Entry 6XLN (electron microscopy, 2.80 A resolution); this record covers chains D and E of the 8 polymer chains in the assembly.

[Chain D]
Protein: DNA-directed RNA polymerase subunit beta'
From: Escherichia coli O157:H7
Notes: EC 2.7.7.6
UniProt: P0A8T8 (RPOC_ECO57); numbering as in UniProt (aligned over 1-1407)
Chain sequence (1407 residues; each row starts with the number of its first residue):
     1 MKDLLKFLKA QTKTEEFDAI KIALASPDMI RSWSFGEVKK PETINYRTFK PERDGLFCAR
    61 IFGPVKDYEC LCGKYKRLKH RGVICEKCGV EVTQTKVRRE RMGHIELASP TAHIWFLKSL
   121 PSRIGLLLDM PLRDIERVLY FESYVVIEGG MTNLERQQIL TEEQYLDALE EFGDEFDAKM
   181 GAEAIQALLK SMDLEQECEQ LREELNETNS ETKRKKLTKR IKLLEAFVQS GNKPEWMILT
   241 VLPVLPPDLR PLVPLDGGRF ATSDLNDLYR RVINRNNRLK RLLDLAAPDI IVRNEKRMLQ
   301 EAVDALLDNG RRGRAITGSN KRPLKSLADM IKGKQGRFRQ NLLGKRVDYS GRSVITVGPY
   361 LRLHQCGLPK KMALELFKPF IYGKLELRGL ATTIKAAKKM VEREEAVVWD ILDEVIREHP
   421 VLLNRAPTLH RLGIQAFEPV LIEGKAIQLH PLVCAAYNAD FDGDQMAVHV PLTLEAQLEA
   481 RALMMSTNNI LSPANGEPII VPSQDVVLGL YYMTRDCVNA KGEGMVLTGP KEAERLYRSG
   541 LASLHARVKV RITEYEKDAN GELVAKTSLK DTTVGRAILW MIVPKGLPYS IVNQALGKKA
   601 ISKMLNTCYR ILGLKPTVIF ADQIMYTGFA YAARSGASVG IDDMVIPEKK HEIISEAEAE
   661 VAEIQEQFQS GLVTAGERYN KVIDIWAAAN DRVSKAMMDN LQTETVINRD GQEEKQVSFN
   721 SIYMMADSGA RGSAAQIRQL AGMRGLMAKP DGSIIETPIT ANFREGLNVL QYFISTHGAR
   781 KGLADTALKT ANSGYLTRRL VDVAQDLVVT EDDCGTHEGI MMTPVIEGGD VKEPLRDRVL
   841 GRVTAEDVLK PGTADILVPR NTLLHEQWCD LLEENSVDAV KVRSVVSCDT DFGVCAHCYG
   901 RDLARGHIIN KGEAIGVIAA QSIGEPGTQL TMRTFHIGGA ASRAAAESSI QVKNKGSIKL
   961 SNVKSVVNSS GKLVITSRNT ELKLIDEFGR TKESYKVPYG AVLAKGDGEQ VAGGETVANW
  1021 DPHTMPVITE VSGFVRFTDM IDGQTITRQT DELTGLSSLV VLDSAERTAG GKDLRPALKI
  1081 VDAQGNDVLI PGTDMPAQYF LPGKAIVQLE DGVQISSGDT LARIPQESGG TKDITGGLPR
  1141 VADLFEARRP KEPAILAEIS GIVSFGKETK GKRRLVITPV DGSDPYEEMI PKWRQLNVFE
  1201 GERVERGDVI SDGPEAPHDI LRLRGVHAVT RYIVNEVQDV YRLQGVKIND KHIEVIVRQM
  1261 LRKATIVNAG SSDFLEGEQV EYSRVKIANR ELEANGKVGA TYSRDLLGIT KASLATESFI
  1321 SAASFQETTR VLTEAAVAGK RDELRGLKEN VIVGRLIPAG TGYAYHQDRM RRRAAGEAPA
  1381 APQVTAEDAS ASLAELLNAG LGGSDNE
Not modelled in the structure: 1-15, 933-947, 1127-1135, 1376-1407
Ion coordination: Zn2+ site 1: Cys70, Cys72, Cys85, Cys88; Mg2+: Asp460, Asp462, Asp464 (shared with 1 residue of chain R); Zn2+ site 2: Cys814, Cys888, Cys895, Cys898

[Chain E]
Protein: DNA-directed RNA polymerase subunit omega
From: Escherichia coli O157:H7
Notes: EC 2.7.7.6
UniProt: B7MFL0 (RPOZ_ECO45); residues 1-91 here = UniProt positions 1-91
Chain sequence (91 residues; numbered 1 to 91; the number before each row is that of its first residue):
     1 MARVTVQDAV EKIGNRFDLV LVAARRARQM QVGGKDPLVP EENDKTTVIA LREIEEGLIN
    61 NQILDVRERQ EQQEQEAAEL QAVTAIAEGR R
Not modelled in the structure: 1, 81-91

[Interface between chain D and chain E]
Residue-residue contacts (47):
  His364(D) with Val4(E)
  Glu414(D) with Lys45(E), hydrogen bond (backbone-side chain)
  Arg417(D) with Asn43(E), hydrogen bond (side chain-backbone); Asp44(E), salt bridge
  Glu418(D) with Asp44(E); Lys45(E); Val48(E)
  Glu438(D) with Arg3(E)
  Leu474(D) with Ala27(E), hydrophobic; Arg28(E); Gln31(E); Thr46(E); Thr47(E)
  Glu475(D) with Val20(E); Ala24(E); Arg28(E), salt bridge
  Gln477(D) with Thr47(E)
  Leu478(D) with Val20(E); Ala23(E); Ala24(E); Thr47(E); Leu51(E), hydrophobic
  Glu479(D) with Val20(E)
  Arg481(D) with Arg3(E), hydrogen bond (side chain-backbone); Val48(E); Leu51(E)
  Ala482(D) with Val6(E), hydrophobic; Arg16(E), hydrogen bond (backbone-side chain); Val20(E), hydrophobic
  Leu483(D) with Phe17(E), hydrophobic
  Thr487(D) with Val4(E), hydrogen bond (side chain-backbone)
  Asn488(D) with Thr5(E); Arg16(E)
  Leu614(D) with Thr5(E); Gln7(E)
  Lys615(D) with Val4(E); Thr5(E)
  Arg905(D) with Arg16(E)
  Asn910(D) with Asn15(E), hydrogen bond; Arg16(E); Phe17(E)
  Glu913(D) with Phe17(E)
  Gly1360(D) with Phe17(E)
  Thr1361(D) with Phe17(E); Val20(E); Leu21(E)
  Ala1364(D) with Leu21(E), hydrophobic
Interface residues without a listed pair, chain D (26 interface residues in all): Val415, Lys911, Gly912
Interface residues without a listed pair, chain E (26 interface residues in all): Ala2, Gly14, Leu19, Glu42

[Overview]
The chain D/chain E interface involves 26 residues from each chain, with 6 hydrogen bonds and 2 salt bridges.
Polar pairs include Arg417(D)-Asp44(E), Glu475(D)-Arg28(E) and Glu414(D)-Lys45(E). The Zn2+ site 1 is built by
Cys70(D), Cys72(D), Cys85(D) and Cys88(D).
Chain D is DNA-directed RNA polymerase subunit beta' and chain E is DNA-directed RNA polymerase subunit omega,
both from Escherichia coli O157:H7; the structure, Cryo-EM structure of E. coli RNAP-DNA elongation complex 2
(RDe2) in EcmrR-dependent transcription, was determined by electron microscopy (same publication as 6XL5,
6XL6, 6XL9, 6XLA, 6XLJ, 6XLK, 6XLL and 6XLM).
